8ZDY - chains A and G of the 10 polymer chains in the assembly; structure by electron microscopy, 3.60 A resolution.

Chain A:
Molecule: a protein
From: Selenomonas sp
Chain sequence (335 residues; row label = number of the first residue in the row):
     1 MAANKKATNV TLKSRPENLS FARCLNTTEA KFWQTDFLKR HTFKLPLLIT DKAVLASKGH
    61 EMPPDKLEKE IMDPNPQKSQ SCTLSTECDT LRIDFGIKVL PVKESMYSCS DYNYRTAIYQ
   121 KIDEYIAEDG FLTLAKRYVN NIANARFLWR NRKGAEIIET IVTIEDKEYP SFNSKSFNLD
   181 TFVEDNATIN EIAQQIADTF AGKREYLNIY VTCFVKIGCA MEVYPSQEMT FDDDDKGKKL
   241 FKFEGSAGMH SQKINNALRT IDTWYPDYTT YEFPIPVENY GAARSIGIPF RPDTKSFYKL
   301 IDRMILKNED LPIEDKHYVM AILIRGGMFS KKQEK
Not modelled in the structure: 1-10, 234, 334-335

Chain G:
Molecule: a protein
From: Selenomonas sp
Chain sequence (344 residues; each row starts with the number of its first residue):
     1 MLRNKILAAI SQKIPEEQKI NKYIEGLFQS IDKNHLATHV AKFTETNSPG NIGAYDILSS
    61 DMNCGYLDTA NAGWKEPDIV TNDAKYKRPQ GFVAMEMSDG RTVMEHLQED SAELRHEMEE
   121 LTDKYDEIRD GILNMPSMQP YRTNQFIKQV FFPVGGSYHL LSILPSTVLN YEVSDRLYRS
   181 KIPKIRLRLL SSNAASTTGS RLVSKNKWPL VFQALPPKFL EKNLAKALDK EYLLPDINID
   241 ELEGVDNGCL IDEALLPLII DEGKRKGEGN YRPRHLRDER KEETVQAFLD KYGYCNIPVG
   301 YEVHHIVPLS QGGADSIKNM IMLSIEHHER VTEAHASYFK WRNT
Not modelled in the structure: 96-101, 342-344
From the paper describing this entry:
  - catalytic residues: His305
  - mutagenesis - Y271A/R274A/H275A/R277A, H305A, E329A/T332A/E333A, H335A/K340A/W341A: abolished catalytic activity on target DNA
  - mutagenesis - K85A/R88A, K207A/W208A: decreased catalytic activity on target DNA
  - mutagenesis - L224G/L228G: decreased catalytic activity on dsDNA and ssDNA
  - mutagenesis - L224G/L228G: unchanged binding to target
  - mutagenesis - K207A/W208A: decreased binding to target DNA

Interface between chain A and chain G:
Residue-residue contacts - 24 pairs, chain A then chain G:
  Glu17(A) with Arg142(G), salt bridge; Gln145(G)
  Asn18(A) with Gln149(G), hydrogen bond
  Trp33(A) with Leu228(G), hydrophobic
  Thr42(A) with Leu234(G); Pro235(G); Asp236(G), hydrogen bond; Lys318(G)
  Pro46(A) with Leu224(G), hydrophobic; Leu228(G), hydrophobic
  Leu48(A) with Leu224(G), hydrophobic
  Phe231(A) with Leu190(G)
  Asp232(A) with Leu190(G)
  Glu244(A) with Lys222(G), salt bridge; Leu224(G); Ala227(G)
  Gly245(A) with Leu224(G)
  Met328(A) with Gln145(G); Phe146(G), hydrophobic
  Ser330(A) with Gln145(G), hydrogen bond
  Lys331(A) with Gln145(G), hydrogen bond (backbone-side chain)
  Gln333(A) with Pro49(G); Arg142(G); Gln145(G), hydrogen bond
Other interface residues (no listed pair), chain A (20 interface residues in all): Lys31, Lys39, His41, Phe43, Lys44, Ser246
Other interface residues (no listed pair), chain G (17 interface residues in all): Ser191, Asn223, Glu231

Overview:
The interface between chain A and chain G involves 20 residues on one side and 17 on the other, with 5
hydrogen bonds and 2 salt bridges. Polar pairs include Glu17(A)-Arg142(G), Glu244(A)-Lys222(G) and
Asn18(A)-Gln149(G). The paper reports the catalytic residue His305(G); Y271A/R274A/H275A/R277A, H305A and
E329A/T332A/E333A of chain G, among others, abolish catalytic activity on target DNA; 7 substitutions were
tested in all.
Chain A is a protein and chain G is a protein, both from Selenomonas sp; the structure, Cryo-EM structure of
Cas8-HNH system at target free state, was determined by electron microscopy, deposited together with 8Z0K,
8Z0L and 8ZNR.
